PDB entry 4ALE | X-ray diffraction, 1.48 A resolution | chain A

Chain A:
Molecule: Chitin binding protein
Source organism: Enterococcus faecalis
UniProt: Q838S1 (Q838S1_ENTFA); residues 29-194 here = UniProt positions 29-194
Chain sequence (166 residues; each row starts with the number of its first residue):
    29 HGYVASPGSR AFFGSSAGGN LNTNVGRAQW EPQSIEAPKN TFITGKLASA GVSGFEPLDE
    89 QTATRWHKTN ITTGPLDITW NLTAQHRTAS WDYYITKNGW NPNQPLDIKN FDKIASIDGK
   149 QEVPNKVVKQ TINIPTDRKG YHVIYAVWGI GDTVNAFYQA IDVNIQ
Metal / ion sites: Cu ion: His29, His114
UniProt features mapped onto this chain:
  - binding site (Cu cation): His29, His114

Summary:
His29 and His114 coordinate a Cu ion ion. UniProt lists Cu cation-binding residues His29 and His114.
Chain A is Chitin binding protein (Enterococcus faecalis); the structure, Structure changes of Polysaccharide
monooxygenase CBM33A from Enterococcus faecalis by X-ray induced photoreduction, was determined by X-ray
diffraction (same publication as 4ALC, 4ALQ, 4ALR, 4ALS and 4ALT).
